Entry 2VDO (X-ray diffraction, 2.51 A resolution); this record covers chains A and B of the 5 polymer chains in the assembly.

== Chain A ==
Protein: Integrin alpha-iib
Source organism: Homo sapiens
Notes: fragment: headpiece, residues 32-483
Reference sequence: P08514 (ITA2B_HUMAN); residues 1-452 here correspond to UniProt positions 32-483 (UniProt number = residue number + 31)
Amino-acid sequence (452 residues; each row starts with the number of its first residue):
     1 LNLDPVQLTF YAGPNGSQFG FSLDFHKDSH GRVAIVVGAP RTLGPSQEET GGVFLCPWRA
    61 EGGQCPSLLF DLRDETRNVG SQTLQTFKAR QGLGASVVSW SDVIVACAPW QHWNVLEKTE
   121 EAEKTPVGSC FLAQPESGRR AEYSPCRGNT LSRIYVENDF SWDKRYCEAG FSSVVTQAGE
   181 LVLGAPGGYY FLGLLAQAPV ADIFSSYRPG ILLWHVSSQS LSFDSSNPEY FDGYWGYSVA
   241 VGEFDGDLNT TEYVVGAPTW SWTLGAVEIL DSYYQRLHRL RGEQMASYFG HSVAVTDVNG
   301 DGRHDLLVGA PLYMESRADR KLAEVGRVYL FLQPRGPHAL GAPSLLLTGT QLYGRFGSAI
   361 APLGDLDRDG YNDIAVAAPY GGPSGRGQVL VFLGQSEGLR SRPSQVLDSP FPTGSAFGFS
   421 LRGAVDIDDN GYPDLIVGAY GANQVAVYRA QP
Differences from the reference sequence: conflict Gly-282 (Ala313 in P08514)
Disulfide bonds: Cys-56/Cys-65, Cys-107/Cys-130, Cys-146/Cys-167
Metal / ion sites: Ca2+ site 1: Glu-243, Asp-245, Asp-247, Thr-250, Glu-252; Ca2+ site 2: Asp-297, Asn-299, Asp-301, Arg-303, Asp-305; Ca2+ site 3: Asp-365, Asp-367, Asp-369, Tyr-371, Asp-373; Ca2+ site 4: Asp-426, Asp-428, Asn-430, Tyr-432, Asp-434
Curated features (UniProtKB/Swiss-Prot):
  - binding site (Ca(2+)): Glu-243, Asp-245, Asp-247, Thr-250, Glu-252, Asp-297, Asn-299, Asp-301, Arg-303, Asp-305, Asp-365, Asp-367, Asp-369, Tyr-371, Asp-373, Asp-426, Asp-428, Asn-430, Tyr-432, Asp-434
  - glycosylation (N-linked (GlcNAc...) asparagine): Asn-15, Asn-249

== Chain B ==
Protein: Integrin beta-3
Source organism: Homo sapiens
Notes: fragment: headpiece, residues 27-487
Reference sequence: P05106 (ITB3_HUMAN); residues 1-461 here correspond to UniProt positions 27-487 (UniProt number = residue number + 26)
Amino-acid sequence (461 residues; numbered 1 to 461; the number before each row is that of its first residue):
     1 GPNICTTRGV SSCQQCLAVS PMCAWCSDEA LPLGSPRCDL KENLLKDNCA PESIEFPVSE
    61 ARVLEDRPLS DKGSGDSSQV TQVSPQRIAL RLRPDDSKNF SIQVRQVEDY PVDIYYLMDL
   121 SYSMKDDLWS IQNLGTKLAT QMRKLTSNLR IGFGAFVDKP VSPYMYISPP EALENPCYDM
   181 KTTCLPMFGY KHVLTLTDQV TRFNEEVKKQ SVSRNRDAPE GGFDAIMQAT VCDEKIGWRN
   241 DASHLLVFTT DAKTHIALDG RLAGIVQPND GQCHVGSDNH YSASTTMDYP SLGLMTEKLS
   301 QKNINLIFAV TENVVNLYQN YSELIPGTTV GVLSMDSSNV LQLIVDAYGK IRSKVELEVR
   361 DLPEELSLSF NATCLNNEVI PGLKSCMGLK IGDTVSFSIE AKVRGCPQEK EKSFTIKPVG
   421 FKDSLIVQVT FDCDCACQAQ AEPNSHRCNN GNGTFECGVC R
Disordered / not traced: 73-78
Disulfide bonds: Cys-5/Cys-23, Cys-13/Cys-435, Cys-16/Cys-38, Cys-26/Cys-49, Cys-177/Cys-184, Cys-232/Cys-273, Cys-374/Cys-386, Cys-406/Cys-433, Cys-437/Cys-457, Cys-448/Cys-460
Glycans and other covalent adducts: N-acetylglucosamine (NAG) linked to Asn-99, Asn-320, Asn-371
Metal / ion sites: Mg2+: Ser-121, Ser-123, Glu-220 (shared with 1 residue of chain C); Ca2+ site 1: Ser-123, Asp-126, Asp-127, Asp-251 (together with glycerol); Ca2+ site 2: Asp-158, Asn-215, Asp-217, Pro-219, Glu-220
Curated features (UniProtKB/Swiss-Prot):
  - region: Cys-177 to Cys-184 (Involved in CX3CL1-, NRG1-, FGF1- and IGF1-binding), Gln-267 to Met-287 (CX3CL1-binding)
  - binding site (Mg(2+)): Ser-121, Ser-123, Glu-220
  - binding site (Ca(2+)): Ser-123, Asp-126, Asp-127, Asp-158, Asn-215, Asp-217, Pro-219, Glu-220, Asp-251, Met-335
  - glycosylation (N-linked (GlcNAc...) asparagine): Asn-99, Asn-320, Asn-371, Asn-452

== How chain A and chain B interact ==
Pairs across the interface - 64 pairs, chain A then chain B:
  Gln-18(A) with Val-266(B)
  Phe-21(A) with Arg-261(B); Val-266(B), hydrophobic
  Arg-41(A) with Gly-264(B), hydrogen bond (side chain-backbone)
  Trp-110(A) with Arg-261(B), hydrogen bond (side chain-backbone); Leu-262(B), hydrogen bond (side chain-backbone); Gly-264(B)
  His-112(A) with Ser-162(B), hydrogen bond; Ile-167(B)
  Glu-121(A) with Ser-168(B), hydrogen bond; Pro-169(B)
  Glu-123(A) with Ser-168(B); Arg-216(B), salt bridge
  Lys-124(A) with Ile-167(B); Ser-168(B), hydrogen bond (backbone-side chain)
  Thr-125(A) with Arg-216(B)
  Pro-126(A) with Ser-162(B); Pro-163(B), hydrophobic
  Tyr-166(A) with Arg-216(B)
  Glu-168(A) with Pro-163(B); Leu-262(B)
  Phe-171(A) with Arg-261(B)
  Tyr-190(A) with Arg-216(B), hydrogen bond (side chain-backbone)
  Phe-191(A) with Pro-163(B), hydrophobic; Asp-217(B)
  Phe-231(A) with Lys-253(B), hydrogen bond (backbone-side chain)
  Asp-232(A) with Pro-219(B); Lys-253(B), salt bridge
  Tyr-234(A) with His-255(B); Asp-259(B); Leu-262(B), hydrophobic
  Tyr-237(A) with Leu-258(B), hydrogen bond (side chain-backbone); Arg-261(B)
  Thr-259(A) with Asp-259(B)
  Trp-262(A) with Lys-253(B); Leu-317(B); Tyr-321(B)
  Thr-263(A) with Tyr-321(B), hydrogen bond
  Met-285(A) with Leu-317(B), hydrophobic; Asn-320(B); Tyr-321(B), hydrophobic; Leu-324(B)
  Ala-286(A) with Ile-256(B), hydrophobic; Leu-292(B), hydrophobic
  Tyr-288(A) with Ile-256(B), hydrophobic; Ala-257(B); Leu-258(B), hydrogen bond (side chain-backbone); Asp-259(B), hydrogen bond
  His-291(A) with Leu-258(B)
  Pro-311(A) with Leu-258(B), hydrophobic
  Leu-312(A) with Ala-257(B), hydrophobic; Leu-258(B), hydrophobic
  Met-314(A) with Gly-293(B); Leu-324(B), hydrophobic
  Leu-322(A) with Leu-324(B)
  Glu-324(A) with Ser-291(B), hydrogen bond
  Tyr-353(A) with Gly-293(B), hydrogen bond (side chain-backbone); Leu-294(B); Glu-297(B), hydrogen bond
  Arg-355(A) with Leu-258(B); Pro-268(B)
  Tyr-380(A) with Pro-268(B)
  Phe-419(A) with Arg-261(B)
  Tyr-440(A) with Val-266(B)
Also at the interface, not in a pair above, chain A (40 interface residues in all): Asn-114, Gly-187, Gln-284, Arg-320
Also at the interface, not in a pair above, chain B (34 interface residues in all): Tyr-166, Asp-179, Ala-218, Ala-263, Glu-323, Pro-326

== Summary ==
40 residues of chain A face 34 of chain B across their interface, with 15 hydrogen bonds and 2 salt bridges.
Polar contacts include Glu-123(A)/Arg-216(B), Asp-232(A)/Lys-253(B) and Arg-41(A)/Gly-264(B).
N-acetylglucosamine is covalently linked to Asn-99(B), Asn-320(B) and Asn-371(B).
Here chain A is Integrin alpha-iib and chain B is Integrin beta-3, both from Homo sapiens. Entry 2VDO
(Integrin AlphaIIbBeta3 Headpiece Bound to Fibrinogen Gamma chain peptide, HHLGGAKQAGDV) was determined by
X-ray diffraction (same publication as 2VC2, 2VDK, 2VDL, 2VDM, 2VDN, 2VDP, 2VDQ and 2VDR).
